Entry 5ZG0 (X-ray diffraction, 1.58 A resolution); this record covers chains A and B.

== Chain A (and B) ==
Protein: Glutamate receptor 2
Source organism: Homo sapiens
Notes: chain B of this document is another copy of the same molecule, construct and numbering; everything in this record applies to it too
UniProtKB: P42262 (GRIA2_HUMAN); residue numbers follow UniProt; this construct covers 413-526, 653-796
Chain sequence (263 residues; numbered 411 to 796; 123 numbers in that range are skipped by the numbering (no residue carries them; nothing is unmodelled there); the number before each row is that of its first residue):
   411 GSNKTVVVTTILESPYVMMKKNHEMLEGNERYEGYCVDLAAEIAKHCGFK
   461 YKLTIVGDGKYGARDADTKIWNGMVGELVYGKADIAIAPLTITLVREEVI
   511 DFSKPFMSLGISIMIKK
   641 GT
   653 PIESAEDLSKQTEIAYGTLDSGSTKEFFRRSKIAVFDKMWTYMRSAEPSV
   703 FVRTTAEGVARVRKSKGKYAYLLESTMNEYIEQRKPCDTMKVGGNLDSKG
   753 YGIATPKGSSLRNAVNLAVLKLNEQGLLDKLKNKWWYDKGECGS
Not modelled in the structure: 411-412, 796
Differences from the reference sequence: expression tag (411-412); linker (527, 641-642)
UniProt features mapped onto this chain:
  - binding site (L-glutamate): Pro499, Thr501, Arg506, Ser675, Thr676, Glu726
  - glycosylation: Asn413 (N-linked (GlcNAc...) asparagine)
  - modified residue (Phosphoserine): Ser683, Ser717
  - natural variant: Glu776 (E776D: In NEDLIB), Trp788 (W788L: In NEDLIB), Gly792 (G792V: In NEDLIB)
Cystine bridges: Cys739-Cys794
Metal / ion sites: Zn2+ site 1: His433 (together with acetate ion) (shared with 1 residue of chain F); Zn2+ site 2: Glu452, His456 (shared with 1 residue of chain C); Zn2+ site 3: Glu699 (shared with 2 residues of chain C)
Small-molecule neighbours:
  - glutamate (9C3; 9-{4-[(propan-2-yl)oxy]phenyl}-3,4-dihydro-2H-2lambda~6~-pyrido[2,1-c][1,2,4]thiadiazine-2,2-dione): Ile502, Lys514, Pro515, Phe516, Met517, Ser518, Ser750, Lys751, Gly752, Leu772, Asn775
  - glutamic acid (GLU): Tyr471, Pro499, Leu500, Thr501, Arg506, Leu671, Gly674, Ser675, Thr676, Leu725, Glu726, Met729, Tyr753

== Chain A / chain B interface ==
Contacting residue pairs (28):
  Ile502(A) with Lys514(B); Leu772(B), hydrophobic
  Thr503(A) with Glu776(B)
  Leu504(A) with Leu769(B); Leu772(B), hydrophobic; Lys773(B); Glu776(B), hydrogen bond (backbone-side chain)
  Glu507(A) with Lys514(B), salt bridge; Asn768(B), hydrogen bond; Leu769(B); Leu772(B)
  Phe512(A) with Lys514(B), hydrogen bond (backbone-side chain)
  Ser513(A) with Lys514(B)
  Lys514(A) with Glu507(B), salt bridge; Phe512(B), hydrogen bond (side chain-backbone); Ser513(B)
  Pro515(A) with Pro515(B), hydrophobic
  Ser750(A) with Asn775(B), hydrogen bond (backbone-side chain)
  Arg764(A) with Arg764(B)
  Asn768(A) with Glu507(B), hydrogen bond
  Leu769(A) with Leu504(B); Glu507(B)
  Leu772(A) with Ile502(B), hydrophobic; Glu507(B)
  Asn775(A) with Ser750(B), hydrogen bond (side chain-backbone)
  Glu776(A) with Thr503(B); Leu504(B), hydrogen bond (side chain-backbone)
  Gln777(A) with Lys684(B), hydrogen bond
Interface residues without a listed pair, chain A (20 interface residues in all): Glu508, Asp749, Lys751, Lys773
Interface residues without a listed pair, chain B (20 interface residues in all): Glu508, Lys751, Asp781

== In short ==
The chain A/chain B interface involves 20 residues from each chain; the contacts include 9 hydrogen bonds and
2 salt bridges. Polar pairs include Glu507(A)-Lys514(B), Leu504(A)-Glu776(B) and Glu507(A)-Asn768(B). Chain A
binds glutamic acid and glutamate. From UniProt: 6 L-glutamate-binding residues on chain A.
Both chains are Glutamate receptor 2 (Homo sapiens). Entry 5ZG0 (Crystal structure of the GluA2o LBD in
complex with glutamate and Compound-1) was determined by X-ray diffraction together with 5ZG1, 5ZG2 and 5ZG3
from the same study.
